Entry 6TZ6 (X-ray diffraction, 2.55 A resolution); this record covers chains A and B of the 3 polymer chains in the assembly.

== Chain A ==
Name: Serine/threonine-protein phosphatase
From: Candida albicans (strain WO-1)
Notes: EC 3.1.3.16
UniProt: C4YFI3 (C4YFI3_CANAW); residue numbers follow UniProt; this construct covers 54-445
Chain sequence (411 residues; numbered 35 to 445; the number before each row is that of its first residue):
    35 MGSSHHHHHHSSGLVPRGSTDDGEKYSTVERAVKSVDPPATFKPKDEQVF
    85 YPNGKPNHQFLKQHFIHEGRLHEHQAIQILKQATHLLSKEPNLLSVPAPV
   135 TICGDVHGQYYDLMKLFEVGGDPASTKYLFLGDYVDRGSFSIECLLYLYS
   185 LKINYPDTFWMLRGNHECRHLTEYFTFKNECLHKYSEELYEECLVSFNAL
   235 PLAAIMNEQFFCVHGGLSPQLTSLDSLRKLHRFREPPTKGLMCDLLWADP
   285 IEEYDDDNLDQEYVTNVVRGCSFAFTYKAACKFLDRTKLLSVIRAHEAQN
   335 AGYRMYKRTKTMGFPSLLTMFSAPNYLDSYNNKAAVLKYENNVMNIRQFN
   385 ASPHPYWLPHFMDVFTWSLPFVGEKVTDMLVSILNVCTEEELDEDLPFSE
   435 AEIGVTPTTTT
Unresolved in the structure: 35-61, 423-445
Sequence notes: expression tag (35-53)
Metal / ion sites: Fe ion: Asp-139, His-141, Asp-167 (together with phosphate ion); Zn2+: Asp-167, Asn-199, His-248, His-330 (together with phosphate ion)
Ligand contacts: FK5 (8-deethyl-8-[but-3-enyl]-ascomycin): Leu-392, Pro-393, Trp-401, Ser-402, Pro-404, Phe-405, Glu-408

== Chain B ==
Name: Calcineurin subunit B
From: Candida albicans (strain WO-1)
UniProt: C4YS24 (C4YS24_CANAW); residues 1-173 here = UniProt positions 1-173
Chain sequence (173 residues; row label = number of the first residue in the row):
     1 MGANASILDGFIEDTNFSIEEIDRLRKRFMKLDKDGSGQIDKQEFLSIPG
    51 ISSNPLATRLMDVFDKDGDGSIDFEEFITGLSAFSGKSDNLNKLRFAFNI
   101 YDIDRDGYIGNGELFIVMKMMVGKNLKDEELQQIVDKTLMEADLDGDGKL
   151 NFEEFKNAVNTDTIANTLTLNMF
Unresolved in the structure: 1-18, 33-39, 85-87, 170-173
Metal / ion sites: Ca2+ site 1: Asp-65, Asp-67, Asp-69, Ser-71, Glu-76; Ca2+ site 2: Asp-102, Asp-104, Asp-106, Tyr-108, Glu-113; Ca2+ site 3: Asp-143, Asp-145, Asp-147, Lys-149, Glu-154
Ligand contacts: FK5 (8-deethyl-8-[but-3-enyl]-ascomycin): Met-118, Met-121, Val-122, Asn-125

== Chain A / chain B interface ==
Contacting residue pairs (78):
  Thr-62(A) with Gly-110(B); Asn-111(B); Gly-112(B), hydrogen bond (backbone-backbone); Glu-113(B), hydrogen bond (backbone-backbone)
  Glu-64(A) with Gly-112(B)
  Arg-65(A) with Gln-132(B); Asp-136(B), salt bridge
  Ala-66(A) with Phe-115(B), hydrophobic; Gln-132(B), hydrogen bond (backbone-side chain)
  Val-67(A) with Phe-115(B), hydrophobic; Asp-128(B); Gln-132(B), hydrogen bond (backbone-side chain)
  Val-70(A) with Glu-129(B); Gln-133(B)
  Pro-72(A) with Asp-136(B)
  Pro-73(A) with Asp-136(B); Met-140(B)
  Ala-74(A) with Met-140(B)
  Phe-76(A) with Met-140(B), hydrophobic; Glu-141(B)
  Glu-102(A) with Lys-137(B), salt bridge
  Arg-104(A) with Glu-141(B), salt bridge
  His-217(A) with Glu-141(B), salt bridge
  Pro-389(A) with Gln-133(B)
  Tyr-390(A) with Leu-126(B); Glu-130(B); Gln-133(B), hydrogen bond (backbone-side chain); Ile-134(B); Lys-137(B), hydrogen bond (backbone-side chain)
  Trp-391(A) with Lys-137(B); Glu-141(B)
  Leu-392(A) with Ile-134(B), hydrophobic
  Asp-397(A) with Thr-138(B)
  Val-398(A) with Leu-114(B), hydrophobic; Met-118(B), hydrophobic; Ile-134(B), hydrophobic; Thr-138(B), hydrogen bond (backbone-side chain)
  Phe-399(A) with Tyr-101(B); Leu-114(B), hydrophobic; Thr-138(B); Leu-150(B), hydrophobic; Val-159(B), hydrophobic
  Trp-401(A) with Met-118(B), hydrophobic; Val-122(B), hydrophobic; Leu-126(B), hydrophobic
  Ser-402(A) with Tyr-101(B), hydrogen bond; Met-118(B); Met-121(B)
  Leu-403(A) with Tyr-101(B); Val-159(B), hydrophobic; Ile-164(B), hydrophobic
  Phe-405(A) with Pro-55(B), hydrophobic; Met-121(B), hydrophobic
  Val-406(A) with Leu-56(B), hydrophobic; Ile-100(B), hydrophobic; Tyr-101(B); Met-121(B), hydrophobic
  Gly-407(A) with Thr-167(B)
  Lys-409(A) with Asn-54(B), hydrogen bond (backbone-side chain); Pro-55(B)
  Val-410(A) with Ile-100(B), hydrophobic
  Thr-411(A) with Thr-167(B)
  Met-413(A) with Phe-45(B), hydrophobic; Ile-51(B), hydrophobic; Asn-54(B), hydrogen bond; Ala-57(B), hydrophobic; Leu-60(B), hydrophobic
  Leu-414(A) with Leu-81(B), hydrophobic; Phe-84(B), hydrophobic
  Ser-416(A) with Ile-48(B); Pro-49(B), hydrogen bond (side chain-backbone)
  Ile-417(A) with Ile-48(B), hydrophobic; Phe-77(B), hydrophobic
  Leu-418(A) with Arg-24(B), hydrogen bond (backbone-side chain)
  Val-420(A) with Arg-28(B); Leu-32(B), hydrophobic
  Cys-421(A) with Lys-27(B); Arg-28(B)
Also at the interface, not in a pair above, chain A (38 interface residues in all): Val-63, Asp-71
Also at the interface, not in a pair above, chain B (51 interface residues in all): Lys-31, Phe-64, Phe-96, Asp-104, Ile-109, Val-135, Phe-155, Ala-158

== Summary ==
Chain A and chain B form an interface of 38 and 51 residues respectively, with 12 hydrogen bonds and 4 salt
bridges. Polar contacts include Arg-65(A)/Asp-136(B), Glu-102(A)/Lys-137(B) and Arg-104(A)/Glu-141(B).
Compound FK5 is bound between chain A and chain B.
Here chain A is Serine/threonine-protein phosphatase and chain B is Calcineurin subunit B, both from Candida
albicans (strain WO-1). Entry 6TZ6 (Crystal Structure of Candida Albicans Calcineurin A, Calcineurin B, FKBP12
and FK506 (Tacrolimus)) was determined by X-ray diffraction (same publication as 6TZ7, 6TZ8 and 5B8I).
